PDB entry 3LHS | X-ray diffraction, 1.30 A resolution | chain A

# Chain A
Molecule: Ferrichrome ABC transporter lipoprotein
Source organism: Staphylococcus aureus subsp. aureus strain
UniProtKB: A6QJ18 (A6QJ18_STAAE); residues 38-327 here = UniProt positions 38-327
Amino-acid sequence (296 residues; row label = number of the first residue in the row):
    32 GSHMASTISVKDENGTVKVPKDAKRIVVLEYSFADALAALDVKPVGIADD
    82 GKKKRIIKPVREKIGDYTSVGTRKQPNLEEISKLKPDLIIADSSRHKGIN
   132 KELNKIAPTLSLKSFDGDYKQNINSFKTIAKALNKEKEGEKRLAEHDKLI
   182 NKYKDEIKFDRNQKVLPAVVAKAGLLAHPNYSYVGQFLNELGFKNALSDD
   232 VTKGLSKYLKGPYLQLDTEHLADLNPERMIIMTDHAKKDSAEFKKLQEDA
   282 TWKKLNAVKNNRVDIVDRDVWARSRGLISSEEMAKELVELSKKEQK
Not modelled in the structure: 32-35, 327
Construct notes: expression tag (32-37)
Ligand contacts: Staphyloferrin A (SF8; (2R)-2-(2-{[(1R)-1-carboxy-4-{[(3S)-3,4-dicarboxy-3-hydroxybutanoyl]amino}butyl]amino}-2-oxoethyl)-2-hydroxybutanedioic acid): Glu61, Arg104, Arg126, Phe146, Val200, Val201, Ala202, Leu207, His209, Tyr244, Arg299, Ala303, Arg304, Arg306
Reported in the primary citation:
  - binding site for Staphyloferrin A: Arg104, Arg126, His209, Arg299, Arg304, Arg306
  - contacts within the chain: Arg126-His127 (backbone contact), Tyr150-His177 (hydrogen bond), Trp302-Glu317 (hydrogen bond), Arg173-Glu312 (hydrogen bond)

# In short
Bound to chain A: Staphyloferrin A. The paper reports a binding site for Staphyloferrin A at Arg104, Arg126
and His209 among others; contacts within the chain involving His127, Arg126 and Tyr150 among others.
Chain A is Ferrichrome ABC transporter lipoprotein (Staphylococcus aureus subsp. aureus strain); the
structure, Open Conformation of HtsA Complexed with Staphyloferrin A, was determined by X-ray diffraction
(same publication as 3LI2).
